PDB entry 6Z4D | X-ray diffraction, 2.00 A resolution | chain A

Chain A:
Protein: Epidermal growth factor receptor
From: Homo sapiens
Notes: EC 2.7.10.1
Reference sequence: P00533 (EGFR_HUMAN); numbering as in UniProt (aligned over 695-1022)
Chain sequence (333 residues; row label = number of the first residue in the row):
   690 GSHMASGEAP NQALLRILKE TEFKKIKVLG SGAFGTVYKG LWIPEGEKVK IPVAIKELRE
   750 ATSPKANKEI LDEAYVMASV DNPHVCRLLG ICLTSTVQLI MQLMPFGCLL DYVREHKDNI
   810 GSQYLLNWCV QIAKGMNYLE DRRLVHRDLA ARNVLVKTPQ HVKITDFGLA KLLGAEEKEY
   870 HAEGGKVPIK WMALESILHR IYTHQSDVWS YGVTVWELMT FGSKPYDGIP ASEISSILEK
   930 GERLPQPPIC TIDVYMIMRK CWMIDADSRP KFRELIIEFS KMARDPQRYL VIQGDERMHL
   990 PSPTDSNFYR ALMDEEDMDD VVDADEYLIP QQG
Disordered / not traced: 690-700, 753-754, 863-875, 985-1022
Covalently attached groups: compound 8BS linked to Cys-797
Sequence notes: expression tag (690-694); engineered mutation Met-790 (Thr in P00533), Arg-948 (Val in P00533)
Residues lining bound ligands: 8BS (N-[(3R,4R)-4-fluoro-1-{6-[(3-methoxy-1-methyl-1H-pyrazol-4-yl)amino]-9-methyl-9H-purin-2-yl}pyrrolidin-3-yl]propanamide): Leu-718, Gly-719, Ser-720, Phe-723, Val-726, Ala-743, Met-790, Gln-791, Leu-792, Met-793, Pro-794, Gly-796, Leu-799, Asp-800, Arg-841, Leu-844, Thr-854
Swiss-Prot annotation at these positions:
  - active site: Asp-837 (Proton acceptor)
  - binding site (ATP): Leu-718 to Val-726, Lys-745, Asp-855
  - site: Tyr-1016 (Important for interaction with PIK3C2B)
  - modified residue: Ser-695 (Phosphoserine), Lys-745 (N6-(2-hydroxyisobutyryl)lysine), Tyr-869 (Phosphotyrosine), Ser-991 (Phosphoserine), Ser-995 (Phosphoserine), Tyr-998 (Phosphotyrosine), Tyr-1016 (Phosphotyrosine)
  - cross-link (Glycyl lysine isopeptide (Lys-Gly)): Lys-716 (interchain with G-Cter in ubiquitin), Lys-737 (interchain with G-Cter in ubiquitin), Lys-754 (interchain with G-Cter in ubiquitin), Lys-757 (interchain with G-Cter in ubiquitin), Lys-867 (interchain with G-Cter in ubiquitin), Lys-929 (interchain with G-Cter in ubiquitin), Lys-960 (interchain with G-Cter in ubiquitin), Lys-970 (interchain with G-Cter in ubiquitin)
  - natural variant: Glu-709 (E709A: Found in a lung cancer sample; E709G: Found in a lung cancer sample; E709K: Found in a lung cancer sample), Gly-719 (G719A: Found in a lung cancer sample; G719C: Found in a lung cancer sample; G719D: Found in a lung cancer sample; G719S: Found in a lung cancer sample), Gly-724 (G724S: Found in a lung cancer sample), Glu-734 (E734K: Found in a lung cancer sample), Glu-746 to Ser-752 (sequence variant, change not given here; Found in a lung cancer sample), Glu-746 to Thr-751 (sequence variant, change not given here; Found in a lung cancer sample), Glu-746 to Ala-750 (deletion: Found in a lung cancer sample), Glu-746 (deletion: Found in a lung cancer sample), Leu-747 to Thr-751 (deletion: Found in a lung cancer sample), Leu-747 to Glu-749 (deletion: Found in a lung cancer sample), Leu-747 (L747F: Found in a lung cancer sample), Arg-748 (R748P: Found in a lung cancer sample), 12 further natural variant entries in UniProt
  - mutagenesis: Pro-699 (P699A: Reduced phosphorylation), Asn-700 (N700A: Abolishes phosphorylation), Leu-704 (L704A: Abolishes phosphorylation), Arg-705 (R705A: Abolishes phosphorylation), Ile-706 (I706A: Abolishes phosphorylation), Lys-745 (K745A/M: Abolishes kinase activity), Asp-974 (D974A: Strongly reduced phosphorylation), Arg-977 (R977A: Reduced phosphorylation), Glu-1005 to Asp-1006 (Constitutively activated kinase), Tyr-1016 (Y1016F: 50% decrease in interaction with PIK3C2B. 65% decrease in interaction with PIK3C2B; when associated with F-1197. Abolishes interaction with PIK3C2B; when associated with F-1197 and F-1092)

Summary:
Covalently linked compound 8BS: at Cys-797. Curated annotation (UniProt) lists active-site residue Asp-837, 11
ATP-binding residues and 11 mutagenesis sites.
Chain A is Epidermal growth factor receptor (Homo sapiens); the structure, Crystal Structure of
EGFR-T790M/V948R in Complex with Mavelertinib and EAI001, was determined by X-ray diffraction together with
6Z4B and 7A2A from the same study.
